6MMV - chains B and D of the 4 polymer chains in the assembly; structure by electron microscopy, 4.71 A resolution (low resolution: residue-level contacts below are approximate; hydrogen-bond / salt-bridge calls are withheld).

# Chain B
Molecule: Glutamate receptor ionotropic, NMDA 2A
Organism: Rattus norvegicus
UniProt: Q00959 (NMDE1_RAT); residues 1-800 here = UniProt positions 1-800
Sequence (800 residues; each row starts with the number of its first residue):
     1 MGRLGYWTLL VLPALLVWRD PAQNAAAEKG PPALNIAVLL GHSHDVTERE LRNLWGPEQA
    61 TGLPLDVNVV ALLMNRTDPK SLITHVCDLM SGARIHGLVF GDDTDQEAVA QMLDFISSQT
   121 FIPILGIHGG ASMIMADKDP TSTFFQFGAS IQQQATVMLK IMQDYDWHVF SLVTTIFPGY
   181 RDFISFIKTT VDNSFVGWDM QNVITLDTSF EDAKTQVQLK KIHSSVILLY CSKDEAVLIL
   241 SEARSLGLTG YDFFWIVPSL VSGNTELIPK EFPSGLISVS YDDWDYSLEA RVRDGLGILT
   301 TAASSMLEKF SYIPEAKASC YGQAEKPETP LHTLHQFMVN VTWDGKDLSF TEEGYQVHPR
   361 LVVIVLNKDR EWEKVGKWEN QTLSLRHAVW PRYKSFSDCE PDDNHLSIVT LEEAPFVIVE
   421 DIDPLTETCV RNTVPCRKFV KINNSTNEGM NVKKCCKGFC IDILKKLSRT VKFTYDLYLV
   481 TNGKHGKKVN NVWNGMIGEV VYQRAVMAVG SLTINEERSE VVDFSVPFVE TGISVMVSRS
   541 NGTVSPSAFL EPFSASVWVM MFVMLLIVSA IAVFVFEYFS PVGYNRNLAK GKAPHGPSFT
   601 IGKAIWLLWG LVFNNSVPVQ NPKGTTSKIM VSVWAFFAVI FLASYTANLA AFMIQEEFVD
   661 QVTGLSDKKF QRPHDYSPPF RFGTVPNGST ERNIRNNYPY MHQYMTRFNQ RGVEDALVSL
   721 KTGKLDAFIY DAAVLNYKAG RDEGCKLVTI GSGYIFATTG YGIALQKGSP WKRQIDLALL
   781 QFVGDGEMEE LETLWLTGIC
Unresolved in the structure: 1-33, 324-329, 539-657
Differences from the reference sequence: conflict T758 (Ser in Q00959)
Cystine bridges: C87-C320, C429-C455, C745-C800
Covalent attachments: N-acetylglucosamine (NAG) linked to N75, N340, N380, N443, N444, N687
What the authors report for this chain:
  - post-translational modification sites: N687

# Chain D
Molecule: Glutamate receptor ionotropic, NMDA 2A
Organism: Rattus norvegicus
UniProt: Q00959 (NMDE1_RAT); numbering as in UniProt (aligned over 1-800)
Sequence (800 residues; numbered 1 to 800; the number before each row is that of its first residue):
     1 MGRLGYWTLL VLPALLVWRD PAQNAAAEKG PPALNIAVLL GHSHDVTERE LRNLWGPEQA
    61 TGLPLDVNVV ALLMNRTDPK SLITHVCDLM SGARIHGLVF GDDTDQEAVA QMLDFISSQT
   121 FIPILGISGG ASMIMADKDP TSTFFQFGAS IQQQATVMLK IMQDYDWHVF SLVTTIFPGY
   181 RDFISFIKTT VDNSFVGWDM QNVITLDTSF EDAKTQVQLK KIHSSVILLY CSKDEAVLIL
   241 SEARSLGLTG YDFFWIVPSL VSGNTELIPK EFPSGLISVS YDDWDYSLEA RVRDGLGILT
   301 TAASSMLEKF SYIPEAKASC YGQAEKPETP LHTLHQFMVN VTWDGKDLSF TEEGYQVHPR
   361 LVVIVLNKDR EWEKVGKWEN QTLSLRHAVW PRYKSFSDCE PDDNHLSIVT LEEAPFVIVE
   421 DIDPLTETCV RNTVPCRKFV KINNSTNEGM NVKKCCKGFC IDILKKLSRT VKFTYDLYLV
   481 TNGKHGKKVN NVWNGMIGEV VYQRAVMAVG SLTINEERSE VVDFSVPFVE TGISVMVSRS
   541 NGTVSPSAFL EPFSASVWVM MFVMLLIVSA IAVFVFEYFS PVGYNRNLAK GKAPHGPSFT
   601 IGKAIWLLWG LVFNNSVPVQ NPKGTTSKIM VSVWAFFAVI FLASYTANLA AFMIQEEFVD
   661 QVTGLSDKKF QRPHDYSPPF RFGTVPQGST ERNIRNNYPY MHQYMTRFNQ RGVEDALVSL
   721 KTGKLDAFIY DAAVLNYKAG RDEGCKLVTI GSGYIFATTG YGIALQKGSP WKRQIDLALL
   781 QFVGDGEMEE LETLWLTGIC
Unresolved in the structure: 1-33, 324-329, 539-657
Differences from the reference sequence: engineered mutation S128 (His in Q00959), Q687 (Asn in Q00959); conflict T758 (Ser in Q00959)
Cystine bridges: C87-C320, C429-C455, C745-C800
Covalent attachments: N-acetylglucosamine (NAG) linked to N75, N340, N380, N443, N444

# How chain B and chain D interact
Contacting residue pairs (16):
  D212(B) with Q216(D); K220(D); S245(D); L246(D)
  A213(B) with S245(D); G247(D)
  Q216(B) with K220(D); L246(D)
  V217(B) with G247(D)
  K220(B) with K220(D); I222(D); L248(D)
  E242(B) with K220(D)
  S245(B) with V217(D); K220(D)
  L246(B) with K220(D)

# In short
Chain B and chain D each contribute 8 residues to their interface. Covalently linked N-acetylglucosamine: at
N75(B), N340(B), N380(B), N443(B), N444(B) and N687(B). N-acetylglucosamine is covalently linked to N75(D),
N340(D), N380(D), N443(D) and N444(D). From the paper: a modification site at N687(B).
Here chain B is Glutamate receptor ionotropic, NMDA 2A and chain D is Glutamate receptor ionotropic, NMDA 2A,
both from Rattus norvegicus. Entry 6MMV (Triheteromeric NMDA receptor GluN1/GluN2A/GluN2A* Extracellular
Domain in the '2-Knuckle-Asymmetric' conformation, in complex with glycine and glutamate ...) was determined
by electron microscopy (same publication as 6MM9, 6MMA, 6MMB, 6MMG, 6MMH, 6MMI and 12 further entries).
